PDB entry 4ZHQ | X-ray diffraction, 2.55 A resolution | chains B and C of the 6 polymer chains in the assembly

[Chain B]
Protein: Tubulin beta chain
From: Sus scrofa
UniProtKB: P02554 (TBB_PIG); the author numbering skips numbers that UniProt does not, so the offset changes along the chain: 1-42 = UniProt 1-42; 45-360 = UniProt 43-358; 369-455 = UniProt 359-445
Chain sequence (445 residues; row label = number of the first residue in the row; note: 10 numbers in that range are skipped by the numbering (no residue carries them; nothing is unmodelled there)):
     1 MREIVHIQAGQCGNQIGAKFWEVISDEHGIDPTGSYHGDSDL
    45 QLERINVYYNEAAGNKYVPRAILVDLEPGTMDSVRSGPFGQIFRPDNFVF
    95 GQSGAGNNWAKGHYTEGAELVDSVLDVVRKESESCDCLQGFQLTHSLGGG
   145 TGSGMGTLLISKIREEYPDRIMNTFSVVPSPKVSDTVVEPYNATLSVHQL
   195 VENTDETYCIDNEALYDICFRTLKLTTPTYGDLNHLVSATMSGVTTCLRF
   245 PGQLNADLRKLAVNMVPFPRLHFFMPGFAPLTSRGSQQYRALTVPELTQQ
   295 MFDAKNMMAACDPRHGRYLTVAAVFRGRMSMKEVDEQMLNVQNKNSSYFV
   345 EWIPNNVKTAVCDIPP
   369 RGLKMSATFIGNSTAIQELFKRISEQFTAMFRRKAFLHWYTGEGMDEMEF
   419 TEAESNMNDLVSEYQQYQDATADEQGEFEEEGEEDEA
Not modelled in the structure: 279, 439-455
Ion coordination: Ca2+ near E113 (its only coordinating residue here)
Ligand contacts:
  - 4Q5 (N-methyl-L-valyl-N-[(3R,4S,5S)-1-{(2S)-2-[(1R,2R)-3-{[(1S,2R)-1-hydroxy-1-phenylpropan-2-yl]amino}-1-methoxy-2-methyl-3-oxopropyl]pyrrolidin-1-yl}-3-methoxy-5-methyl-1-oxoheptan-4-yl]-N-methyl-L-valinamide): Q11, Q15, P175, K176, V177, D179, Y210, T221, P222, T223, Y224, G225, N228, R278
  - GDP (guanosine-5'-diphosphate): A9, G10, Q11, C12, Q15, I16, D69, N101, S140, G142, G143, G144, T145, G146, S147, V171, P173, V177, S178, E183, N206, L209, Y224, L227, N228
Curated features (UniProtKB/Swiss-Prot):
  - motif: M1 to I4 (MREI motif)
  - binding site (GTP): Q11, E71, S140, G144, T145, G146, N206, N228
  - binding site (Mg(2+)): E71
  - modified residue: S40 (Phosphoserine), K60 (N6-acetyllysine), S174 (Phosphoserine), T287 (Phosphothreonine), T292 (Phosphothreonine), R320 (Omega-N-methylarginine), E448 (5-glutamyl polyglutamate)
  - cross-link (Glycyl lysine isopeptide (Lys-Gly)): K60 (interchain with G-Cter in ubiquitin), K326 (interchain with G-Cter in ubiquitin)
What the authors report for this chain:
  - binding site for 4Q5: Q15, D179, T223, Y224, G225, R278

[Chain C]
Protein: Tubulin alpha-1B chain
From: Sus scrofa
UniProtKB: Q2XVP4 (TBA1B_PIG); numbering as in UniProt (aligned over 1-451)
Chain sequence (451 residues; row label = number of the first residue in the row):
     1 MRECISIHVGQAGVQIGNACWELYCLEHGIQPDGQMPSDKTIGGGDDSFN
    51 TFFSETGAGKHVPRAVFVDLEPTVIDEVRTGTYRQLFHPEQLITGKEDAA
   101 NNYARGHYTIGKEIIDLVLDRIRKLADQCTGLQGFLVFHSFGGGTGSGFT
   151 SLLMERLSVDYGKKSKLEFSIYPAPQVSTAVVEPYNSILTTHTTLEHSDC
   201 AFMVDNEAIYDICRRNLDIERPTYTNLNRLISQIVSSITASLRFDGALNV
   251 DLTEFQTNLVPYPRIHFPLATYAPVISAEKAYHEQLSVAEITNACFEPAN
   301 QMVKCDPRHGKYMACCLLYRGDVVPKDVNAAIATIKTKRSIQFVDWCPTG
   351 FKVGINYQPPTVVPGGDLAKVQRAVCMLSNTTAIAEAWARLDHKFDLMYA
   401 KRAFVHWYVGEGMEEGEFSEAREDMAALEKDYEEVGVDSVEGEGEEEGEE
   451 Y
Not modelled in the structure: 441-451
Ion coordination: Ca2+: D39, T41, G44, E55
Ligand contacts:
  - 4Q5 (N-methyl-L-valyl-N-[(3R,4S,5S)-1-{(2S)-2-[(1R,2R)-3-{[(1S,2R)-1-hydroxy-1-phenylpropan-2-yl]amino}-1-methoxy-2-methyl-3-oxopropyl]pyrrolidin-1-yl}-3-methoxy-5-methyl-1-oxoheptan-4-yl]-N-methyl-L-valinamide): A247, L248, P325, V328, N329, I332, F351, V353
  - GTP (guanosine-5'-triphosphate): G10, Q11, A12, Q15, I16, D69, D98, A99, A100, N101, N102, S140, G142, G143, G144, T145, G146, I171, P173, V177, S178, T179, E183, N206, Y224, L227, N228, I231
Curated features (UniProtKB/Swiss-Prot):
  - motif: M1 to C4 (MREC motif)
  - active site: E254
  - binding site (GTP): G10, Q11, A12, Q15, E71, A99, S140, G143, G144, T145, G146, T179, E183, N206, Y224, N228, L252
  - binding site (Mg(2+)): E71
  - site: Y451 (Involved in polymerization)
  - modified residue: K40 (N6,N6,N6-trimethyllysine), S48 (Phosphoserine), S232 (Phosphoserine), Y282 (3'-nitrotyrosine), R339 (Omega-N-methylarginine), S439 (Phosphoserine), E443 (5-glutamyl polyglutamate), E445 (5-glutamyl polyglutamate), Y451 (3'-nitrotyrosine)
  - cross-link (Glycyl lysine isopeptide (Lys-Gly)): K326 (interchain with G-Cter in ubiquitin), K370 (interchain with G-Cter in ubiquitin)
What the authors report for this chain:
  - binding site for 4Q5: A247, L248, N329

[Interface between chain B and chain C]
Pairs across the interface - 40 pairs, chain B then chain C:
  E71(B) - R2(C)  salt bridge
  Q96(B) - M1(C)
  Q96(B) - R2(C)  hydrogen bond (backbone-side chain)
  S97(B) - R2(C)  hydrogen bond (backbone-side chain)
  N101(B) - E254(C)
  D179(B) - N258(C)  hydrogen bond (backbone-side chain)
  D179(B) - G350(C)
  D179(B) - F351(C)
  D179(B) - K352(C)
  T180(B) - N258(C)
  T180(B) - K352(C)
  V181(B) - N258(C)  hydrogen bond (backbone-side chain)
  V181(B) - P348(C)  hydrophobic
  T221(B) - K326(C)
  A397(B) - W346(C)
  M398(B) - W346(C)
  R400(B) - D345(C)  salt bridge
  R400(B) - W346(C)
  R400(B) - S439(C)
  R401(B) - Y262(C)  hydrogen bond (backbone-side chain)
  R401(B) - W346(C)
  R401(B) - E434(C)  hydrogen bond (side chain-backbone)
  R401(B) - V435(C)
  R401(B) - V437(C)  hydrogen bond (side chain-backbone)
  R401(B) - D438(C)
  R401(B) - S439(C)  hydrogen bond
  K402(B) - Y262(C)
  A403(B) - Y262(C)
  A403(B) - W346(C)  hydrophobic
  F404(B) - T257(C)
  F404(B) - N258(C)
  F404(B) - V260(C)
  F404(B) - P261(C)  hydrogen bond (backbone-backbone)
  H406(B) - V260(C)  hydrogen bond (side chain-backbone)
  H406(B) - P261(C)
  H406(B) - Y262(C)
  H406(B) - P263(C)
  W407(B) - Q256(C)
  W407(B) - T257(C)  hydrogen bond (side chain-backbone)
  W407(B) - V260(C)  hydrogen bond (side chain-backbone)
Also at the interface, not in a pair above, chain B (21 interface residues in all): G98, V182, L405, G410
Also at the interface, not in a pair above, chain C (26 interface residues in all): K163, P325, N329, C347

[Overview]
The interface between chain B and chain C involves 21 residues on one side and 26 on the other, with 12
hydrogen bonds and 2 salt bridges. Polar contacts include E71(B)-R2(C), R400(B)-D345(C) and Q96(B)-R2(C). The
paper reports a binding site for 4Q5 at Q15(B), D179(B) and A247(C) among others.
Chain B is Tubulin beta chain and chain C is Tubulin alpha-1B chain, both from Sus scrofa; the structure,
Crystal structure of Tubulin-Stathmin-TTL-MMAE Complex, was determined by X-ray diffraction together with
4ZI7, 4ZOL and 5BMV from the same study.
